PDB entry 5ZBC | X-ray diffraction, 2.20 A resolution | chains A and B

== Chain A (and B) ==
Molecule: Flavin-dependent L-tryptophan oxidase VioA
From: Chromobacterium violaceum (strain ATCC 12472 / DSM 30191 / JCM 1249 / NBRC 12614 / NCIMB 9131 / NCTC 9757)
Notes: EC 1.4.3.23; chain B of this document is another copy of the same molecule, construct and numbering; everything in this record applies to it too
Reference sequence: Q9S3V1 (VIOA_CHRVO); residues 8-425 here correspond to UniProt positions 1-418 (UniProt number = residue number - 7)
Amino-acid sequence (451 residues; numbered -12 to 438; the number before each row is that of its first residue; numbers below 1 keep their minus sign (Mse-12 is residue -12)):
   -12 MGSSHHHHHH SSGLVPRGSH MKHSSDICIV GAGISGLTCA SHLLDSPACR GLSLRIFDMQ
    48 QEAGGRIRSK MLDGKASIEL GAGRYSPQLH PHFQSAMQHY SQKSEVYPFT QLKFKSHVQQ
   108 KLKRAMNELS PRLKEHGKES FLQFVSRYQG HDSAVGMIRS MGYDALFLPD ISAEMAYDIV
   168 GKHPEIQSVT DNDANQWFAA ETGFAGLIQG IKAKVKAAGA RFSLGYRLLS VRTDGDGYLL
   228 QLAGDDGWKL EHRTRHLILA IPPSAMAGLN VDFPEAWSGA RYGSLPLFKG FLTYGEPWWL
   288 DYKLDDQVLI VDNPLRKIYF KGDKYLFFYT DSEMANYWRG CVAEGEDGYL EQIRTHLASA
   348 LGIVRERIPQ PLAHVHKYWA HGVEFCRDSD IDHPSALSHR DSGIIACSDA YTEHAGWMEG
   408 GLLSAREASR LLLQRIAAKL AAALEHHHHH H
Disordered / not traced: -12 to 10, 221, 425-438 (chain B: -12 to 9, 59-63, 376-379, 424-438)
Sequence notes: expression tag (-12 to 7, 426-438); engineered mutation Ala402 (Cys395 in Q9S3V1)
Modified / non-standard residues: Mse-12, Mse8 (selenomethionine); Mse46, Mse58, Mse84, Mse113, Mse144, Mse148, Mse162, Mse253, Mse321, Mse405 (selenomethionine; parent Met)
UniProt features mapped onto this chain:
  - binding site (Mg(2+)): Gly20, Gly23, Ala247
  - binding site (FAD): Ser22, Asp45, Arg53, Arg71, Leu215, Mse405
  - binding site (substrate): Arg71, His170, Tyr316
Residues lining bound ligands: FAD (flavin-adenine dinucleotide): Val17, Gly18, Ala19, Gly20, Ile21, Ser22, Gly23, Asp45, Mse46, Gln47, Gly51, Gly52, Arg53, Ile54, Leu67, Gly68, Ala69, Gly70, Arg71, Tyr213, Arg214, Leu215, Ala247, Ile248, Pro249, Ala252, Leu256, Leu274, Lys276, Tyr316, Trp366, Gly369, Ser395, Asp396, Gly403, Trp404, Mse405

== Chain A / chain B interface ==
Pairs across the interface - 24 pairs, chain A then chain B:
  Arg42(A) - Ala330(B)
  Tyr213(A) - Arg326(B)  hydrogen bond
  Tyr213(A) - Ala330(B)
  Asp233(A) - Arg326(B)  salt bridge
  Asp233(A) - Tyr365(B)
  Asp233(A) - Ala367(B)
  Trp235(A) - Asn323(B)
  Trp235(A) - Arg326(B)
  Trp235(A) - Gly327(B)
  Trp235(A) - Tyr365(B)
  Leu237(A) - Ala330(B)  hydrophobic
  Asn323(A) - Trp235(B)
  Arg326(A) - Tyr213(B)  hydrogen bond
  Arg326(A) - Asp233(B)  salt bridge
  Arg326(A) - Trp235(B)
  Gly327(A) - Trp235(B)
  Ala330(A) - His10(B)  hydrogen bond (backbone-side chain)
  Ala330(A) - Tyr213(B)
  Ala330(A) - Trp235(B)
  Glu331(A) - His10(B)
  Lys364(A) - Asp233(B)
  Tyr365(A) - Asp233(B)
  Tyr365(A) - Trp235(B)
  Ala367(A) - Asp233(B)
Also at the interface, not in a pair above, chain B (14 interface residues in all): Arg42, Ser210, Gly231, Leu237

== In short ==
The interface between chain A and chain B involves 13 residues on one side and 14 on the other; the contacts
include 3 hydrogen bonds and 2 salt bridges. Polar pairs include Asp233(A)-Arg326(B), Tyr213(A)-Arg326(B) and
Ala330(A)-His10(B). Bound to chain A: flavin-adenine dinucleotide.
Both chains are Flavin-dependent L-tryptophan oxidase VioA (Chromobacterium violaceum (strain ATCC 12472 / DSM
30191 / JCM 1249 / NBRC 12614 / NCIMB 9131 / NCTC 9757)). Entry 5ZBC (Crystal structure of Se-Met tryptophan
oxidase (C395A mutant) from Chromobacterium violaceum) was determined by X-ray diffraction, deposited together
with 5ZBD.
